PDB entry 7SEO | X-ray diffraction, 3.25 A resolution | chains B and F of the 3 polymer chains in the assembly

[Chain B]
Protein: Caspase-3 subunit p12
From: Homo sapiens
UniProt: P42574 (CASP3_HUMAN); residue numbers follow UniProt; this construct covers 184-277
Sequence (95 residues; each row starts with the number of its first residue):
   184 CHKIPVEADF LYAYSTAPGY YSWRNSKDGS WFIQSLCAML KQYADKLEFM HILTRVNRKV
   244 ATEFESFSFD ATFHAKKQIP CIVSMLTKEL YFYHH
Not modelled in the structure: 184-185
Construct notes: expression tag (278)
Reported in the primary citation:
  - binding site for Ace-val-asp-val-dab-asp (chain F): Tyr-204, Arg-207, Phe-250, Phe-256
  - specificity-determining residues: Tyr-204, Phe-256

[Chain F]
Protein: Ace-val-asp-val-dab-asp
Sequence (6 residues; row label = number of the first residue in the row):
     1 XVDVAD
Modified residues: ACE (acetyl group) at position 1; Ala-5 (2,4-diaminobutyric acid; DAB)

[How chain B and chain F interact]
Contacting residue pairs (23; chain B residue first):
  Tyr-204(B) with Ala-5(F)
  Ser-205(B) with Val-4(F); Ala-5(F); Asp-6(F), hydrogen bond (backbone-backbone)
  Trp-206(B) with Val-4(F); Ala-5(F)
  Arg-207(B) with Asp-3(F); Val-4(F), hydrogen bond (backbone-backbone); Ala-5(F); Asp-6(F), salt bridge
  Asn-208(B) with ACE_1(F), hydrogen bond (side chain-backbone); Val-2(F); Asp-3(F), hydrogen bond
  Ser-209(B) with ACE_1(F); Val-2(F), hydrogen bond (backbone-backbone)
  Lys-210(B) with ACE_1(F)
  Trp-214(B) with Asp-3(F), hydrogen bond
  Glu-248(B) with Asp-3(F)
  Ser-249(B) with Asp-3(F)
  Phe-250(B) with Val-2(F); Asp-3(F), hydrogen bond (backbone-backbone)
  Phe-252(B) with Val-2(F), hydrophobic
  Phe-256(B) with Ala-5(F)
Other interface residues (no listed pair), chain B (14 interface residues in all): Ser-251

[In short]
The interface between chain B and chain F involves 14 residues on one side and 6 on the other; the contacts
include 7 hydrogen bonds and 1 salt bridge. Polar pairs include Arg-207(B)/Asp-6(F), Asn-208(B)/ACE_1(F) and
Asn-208(B)/Asp-3(F). From the paper: a binding site for Ace-val-asp-val-dab-asp (chain F) at Tyr-204(B),
Arg-207(B) and Phe-250(B) among others; specificity determinants Tyr-204(B) and Phe-256(B).
Chain B is Caspase-3 subunit p12 (Homo sapiens) and chain F is Ace-val-asp-val-dab-asp; the structure, Crystal
Structure of Caspase-3 with Peptide Inhibitor Ac-VDV(DAB)D-CHO, was determined by X-ray diffraction, deposited
together with 7RN7, 7RN8, 7RN9, 7RNB, 7RND, 7RNE and 7RNF.
